PDB entry 1A02 | X-ray diffraction, 2.70 A resolution | chains B and N of the 5 polymer chains in the assembly

# Chain B
Molecule: 20-nt DNA strand
Sequence (20 nucleotides; each row starts with the number of its first residue):
  5001 AACTATGAAA CAAATTTTCC

# Chain N
Molecule: Nuclear factor of activated T cells
Organism: Homo sapiens
UniProt: Q13469 (NFAC2_HUMAN); residues 396-678 here = UniProt positions 396-678
Amino-acid sequence (301 residues; each row starts with the number of its first residue):
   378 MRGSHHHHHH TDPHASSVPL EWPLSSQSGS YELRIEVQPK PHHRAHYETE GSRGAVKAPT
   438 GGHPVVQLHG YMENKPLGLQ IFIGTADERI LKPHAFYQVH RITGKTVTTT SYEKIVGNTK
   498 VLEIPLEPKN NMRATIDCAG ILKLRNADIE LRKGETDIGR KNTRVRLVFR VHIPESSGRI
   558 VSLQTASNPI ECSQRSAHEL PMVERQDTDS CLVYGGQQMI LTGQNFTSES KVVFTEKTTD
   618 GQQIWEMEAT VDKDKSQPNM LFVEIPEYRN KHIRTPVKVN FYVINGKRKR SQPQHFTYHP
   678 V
Unresolved in the structure: 378-398
Curated features (UniProtKB/Swiss-Prot):
  - DNA-binding region: Arg-421 to Gly-428
  - motif: Lys-664 to Lys-666 (Nuclear localization signal)
Reported in the primary citation:
  - binding site for the 20-nt DNA strand: Arg-421, Arg-430, Arg-537, Gln-571, Arg-665
  - binding site for the 20-nt DNA strand (chain B): Tyr-424, Glu-427, Arg-572
  - specificity-determining residues: Tyr-424, Arg-572
  - contacts within the chain: Tyr-424/Glu-427 (backbone contact), Glu-427/Arg-430 (salt bridge)

# Interface between chain B and chain N
Pairs across the interface (21):
  DA5014(B) with Arg-537(N), hydrogen bond to the base; Arg-572(N), sugar contact; Arg-665(N), phosphate contact
  DT5015(B) with Arg-537(N), hydrogen bond to the sugar; Lys-538(N), salt bridge to the phosphate; Arg-572(N), salt bridge to the phosphate; Arg-665(N), salt bridge to the phosphate
  DT5016(B) with Tyr-424(N), sugar contact; Asn-523(N), phosphate contact; Arg-537(N), phosphate contact; Lys-538(N), hydrogen bond to the phosphate; Thr-540(N), phosphate contact; Arg-572(N), base contact
  DT5017(B) with Tyr-424(N), hydrogen bond to the phosphate; Lys-520(N), salt bridge to the phosphate; Arg-522(N), phosphate contact; Asn-523(N), hydrogen bond to the phosphate
  DT5018(B) with Tyr-424(N), base contact; Thr-426(N), hydrogen bond to the phosphate; Arg-522(N), salt bridge to the phosphate
  DC5019(B) with Glu-427(N), hydrogen bond to the base
Also at the interface, not in a pair above, chain N (17 interface residues in all): Arg-421, Arg-430, Leu-521, Gly-536, Ser-570, Ser-573

# In short
The interface between chain B and chain N involves 6 residues on one side and 17 on the other, with 7 hydrogen
bonds and 5 salt bridges. Polar contacts include DA5014(B)/Arg-537(N), DC5019(B)/Glu-427(N) and
DT5015(B)/Arg-537(N). From the paper: a binding site for the 20-nt DNA strand at Arg-421(N), Arg-430(N) and
Arg-537(N) among others; a binding site for the 20-nt DNA strand (chain B) at Tyr-424(N), Glu-427(N) and
Arg-572(N).
Chain B is a 20-nt DNA strand and chain N is Nuclear factor of activated T cells (Homo sapiens); the
structure, Structure of the DNA binding domains of nfat, fos and jun bound to DNA, was determined by X-ray
diffraction.
